PDB entry 1JVZ | X-ray diffraction, 2.60 A resolution | chains A and B

== Chain A ==
Protein: cephalosporin acylase alpha chain
From: Brevundimonas diminuta
UniProt: Q9L5D6 (G7AC_BREDI); residues 1-158 here correspond to UniProt positions 30-187 (UniProt number = residue number + 29)
Sequence (158 residues; numbered 1 to 158; the number before each row is that of its first residue):
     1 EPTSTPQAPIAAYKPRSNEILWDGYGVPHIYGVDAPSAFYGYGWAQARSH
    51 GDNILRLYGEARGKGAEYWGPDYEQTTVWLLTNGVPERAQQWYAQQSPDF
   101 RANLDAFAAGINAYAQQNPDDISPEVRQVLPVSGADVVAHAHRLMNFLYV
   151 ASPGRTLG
Not modelled in the structure: 1-6
Modified positions: Mse145 (selenomethionine; parent Met)
Differences from the reference sequence: modified residue (145)
Small-molecule neighbours: glutaryl 7-amino cephalosporanic acid (CEN; 7beta-(4carboxybutanamido) cephalosporanic acid): Leu148, Tyr149, Val150, Ser152, Arg155
Reported in the primary citation:
  - binding site for glutaryl 7-amino cephalosporanic acid: Tyr149, Ser152, Arg155
  - specificity-determining residues: Tyr149 (proposed by the authors, not directly observed)

== Chain B ==
Protein: cephalosporin acylase beta chain
From: Brevundimonas diminuta
UniProt: Q9L5D6 (G7AC_BREDI); residues 170-689 here correspond to UniProt positions 199-718 (UniProt number = residue number + 29)
Sequence (520 residues; row label = number of the first residue in the row):
   170 SNSWAVAPGKTANGNALLLQNPHLSWTTDYFTYYEAHLVTPDFEIYGATQ
   220 IGLPVIRFAFNQRMGITNTVNGMVGATNYRLTLQDGGYLYDGQVRPFERR
   270 QASYRLRQADGSTVDKPLEIRSSVHGPVFERADGTAVAVRVAGLDRPGML
   320 EQYFDMITAHSFDDYEAAMARMQVPTFNIVYADREGTINYSFNGVAPKRA
   370 EGDIAFWQGNVPGDSSRYLWTETHPLDDLPRVTNPPGGFVQNSNDPPWTP
   420 TWPVTYCPANHPSYLAPQTPHSLRAQQSVRLMSENDDLTLERFMALQFSH
   470 RAVMADRTLPDLIPAALIDPDPEVQAAARLLAAWDRDFTSDSRAALLFEE
   520 WARLFAGQNFAGQAAFATPWSLDKPVSTPYGVRDPKAAVDQLRTAIANTK
   570 RKYGAIDRPFGDASRMILNDVNVPGAAGYGNLGSFRVFTWSDPDENGIRT
   620 PVHGETWVAMIEFSTPVRAYGLMSYGNSRQPGTTHYSDQIERVSRADFRE
   670 LLLRREQVEAAVQERTPFNF
Modified positions: Mse233, Mse242, Mse318, Mse325, Mse338, Mse341, Mse451, Mse463, Mse473, Mse585, Mse629, Mse642 (selenomethionine; parent Met)
Differences from the reference sequence: modified residue (233, 242, 318, 325, 338, 341, 451, 463, 473, 585, 629, 642)
Small-molecule neighbours: glutaryl 7-amino cephalosporanic acid (CEN; 7beta-(4carboxybutanamido) cephalosporanic acid): Ser170, His192, Leu193, Phe200, Tyr202, Gln219, Arg226, Phe227, Asn237, Thr238, Val239, Phe346, Asn413
UniProt features mapped onto this chain:
  - active site: Ser170 (Nucleophile), His192, Glu624
Reported in the primary citation:
  - binding site for glutaryl 7-amino cephalosporanic acid: Leu193, Tyr202, Arg226, Val239, Phe346
  - catalytic residues: Ser170, Val239, Asn413
  - contacts within the chain: Ser170-His192 (backbone contact), Ser170-Asn413 (hydrogen bond)
  - specificity-determining residues: Tyr202, Arg226 (proposed by the authors, not directly observed)

== Interface between chain A and chain B ==
Contacting residue pairs (179; chain A residue first):
  Gln7(A) - Arg353(B)  hydrogen bond (backbone-side chain)
  Ala8(A) - Arg353(B)
  Pro9(A) - Arg353(B)
  Ile10(A) - Gln231(B)
  Ile10(A) - Thr634(B)
  Ile10(A) - Pro635(B)  hydrophobic
  Tyr13(A) - Thr209(B)
  Tyr13(A) - Arg674(B)  hydrogen bond
  Lys14(A) - Pro210(B)  hydrogen bond (side chain-backbone)
  Pro15(A) - Val208(B)
  Pro15(A) - Thr209(B)
  Pro15(A) - Pro210(B)
  Asn18(A) - Pro686(B)
  Asn18(A) - Phe687(B)  hydrogen bond (backbone-backbone)
  Glu19(A) - Arg674(B)  salt bridge
  Glu19(A) - Arg684(B)  salt bridge
  Glu19(A) - Thr685(B)
  Glu19(A) - Phe687(B)
  Ile20(A) - Glu683(B)
  Ile20(A) - Arg684(B)
  Ile20(A) - Thr685(B)  hydrogen bond (backbone-backbone)
  Ile20(A) - Phe687(B)  hydrophobic
  Leu21(A) - Arg674(B)
  Leu21(A) - Val681(B)  hydrophobic
  Leu21(A) - Glu683(B)
  Leu21(A) - Arg684(B)
  Trp22(A) - Tyr203(B)
  Trp22(A) - Val681(B)
  Trp22(A) - Gln682(B)  hydrogen bond (backbone-backbone)
  Trp22(A) - Glu683(B)  hydrogen bond (backbone-backbone)
  Trp22(A) - Thr685(B)  hydrogen bond
  Asp23(A) - Ala680(B)
  Gly24(A) - His654(B)
  Gly24(A) - Ala680(B)
  Gly24(A) - Gln682(B)
  Tyr25(A) - Asn646(B)
  Tyr25(A) - His654(B)  hydrogen bond (backbone-side chain)
  Tyr25(A) - Asp657(B)
  Tyr25(A) - Gln658(B)
  Tyr25(A) - Arg661(B)  hydrogen bond
  Tyr25(A) - Arg668(B)
  Gly26(A) - Asn646(B)  hydrogen bond (backbone-side chain)
  Gly26(A) - His654(B)
  Val27(A) - Glu204(B)
  Val27(A) - Tyr215(B)
  Val27(A) - Asn646(B)
  Pro28(A) - Tyr203(B)
  Pro28(A) - Glu204(B)
  Pro28(A) - Ala205(B)
  Pro28(A) - His206(B)  hydrogen bond (backbone-backbone)
  Pro28(A) - Asn646(B)
  His29(A) - His206(B)
  His29(A) - Tyr215(B)
  His29(A) - Leu671(B)
  His29(A) - Val677(B)
  Ile30(A) - His206(B)  hydrogen bond (backbone-backbone)
  Ile30(A) - Leu207(B)
  Ile30(A) - Val208(B)  hydrogen bond (backbone-backbone)
  Tyr31(A) - Val208(B)
  Tyr31(A) - Arg674(B)
  Tyr31(A) - Val677(B)
  Tyr31(A) - Phe687(B)
  Gly32(A) - Val208(B)  hydrogen bond (backbone-backbone)
  Gly32(A) - Thr209(B)
  Gly32(A) - Pro210(B)
  Val33(A) - Pro210(B)
  Asp34(A) - Thr209(B)
  Pro36(A) - Phe689(B)  hydrophobic
  Ser37(A) - Phe687(B)
  Ala38(A) - Leu207(B)
  Ala38(A) - Thr209(B)
  Phe39(A) - Pro223(B)
  Phe39(A) - Phe323(B)  hydrophobic
  Tyr40(A) - Phe687(B)  hydrophobic
  Tyr40(A) - Asn688(B)
  Tyr40(A) - Phe689(B)  hydrophobic
  Tyr42(A) - Ala205(B)  hydrophobic
  Tyr42(A) - Leu207(B)  hydrophobic
  Tyr42(A) - Thr218(B)
  Tyr42(A) - Leu222(B)
  Tyr42(A) - Pro223(B)
  Tyr42(A) - Ile225(B)
  Trp44(A) - Thr685(B)
  Ala45(A) - Tyr203(B)  hydrogen bond (backbone-side chain)
  Gln46(A) - Tyr203(B)
  Gln46(A) - Ile220(B)
  Gln46(A) - Gly221(B)  hydrogen bond (side chain-backbone)
  Gln46(A) - Leu222(B)  hydrogen bond (side chain-backbone)
  Arg48(A) - Gln649(B)
  Arg48(A) - Glu683(B)  salt bridge
  Ser49(A) - Tyr203(B)  hydrogen bond
  Ser49(A) - Asn646(B)
  Ser49(A) - Ser647(B)  hydrogen bond (backbone-side chain)
  Ser49(A) - Arg648(B)  hydrogen bond (backbone-backbone)
  Ser49(A) - Gln649(B)
  His50(A) - Thr201(B)
  His50(A) - Tyr203(B)
  His50(A) - Ile220(B)
  His50(A) - Asn646(B)  hydrogen bond (side chain-backbone)
  His50(A) - Ser647(B)
  His50(A) - Arg648(B)
  His50(A) - Gln649(B)
  Gly51(A) - Gln649(B)
  Asp52(A) - Gln649(B)  hydrogen bond (backbone-side chain)
  Asp52(A) - Pro650(B)
  Asn53(A) - Ile220(B)
  Ile54(A) - Gly221(B)
  Leu57(A) - Asp198(B)
  Leu57(A) - Tyr199(B)  hydrophobic
  Tyr58(A) - Gly221(B)  hydrogen bond (side chain-backbone)
  Ala66(A) - Arg274(B)
  Ala66(A) - Leu275(B)
  Ala66(A) - Arg276(B)  hydrogen bond (backbone-backbone)
  Glu67(A) - Arg274(B)  salt bridge
  Glu67(A) - Arg276(B)
  Tyr68(A) - Arg276(B)  hydrogen bond (backbone-side chain)
  Gly70(A) - Leu275(B)
  Gly70(A) - Arg276(B)
  Pro71(A) - Leu275(B)
  Pro71(A) - Arg276(B)
  Glu74(A) - Tyr273(B)  hydrogen bond
  Glu74(A) - Leu275(B)
  Glu74(A) - Lys285(B)  salt bridge
  Val78(A) - Tyr273(B)
  Trp79(A) - Phe298(B)  hydrophobic
  Leu81(A) - Tyr273(B)  hydrophobic
  Leu81(A) - Leu287(B)  hydrophobic
  Leu81(A) - Ile289(B)
  Thr82(A) - Ile289(B)
  Thr82(A) - Pro296(B)
  Thr82(A) - Phe298(B)
  Asn83(A) - Pro296(B)
  Asn83(A) - Phe298(B)
  Asn83(A) - Val308(B)
  Arg88(A) - Leu313(B)
  Trp92(A) - Gly312(B)
  Trp92(A) - Leu313(B)  hydrogen bond (side chain-backbone)
  Trp92(A) - Arg315(B)
  Trp92(A) - Pro316(B)  hydrophobic
  Gln95(A) - Pro316(B)
  Gln96(A) - Pro316(B)  hydrogen bond (side chain-backbone)
  Ser97(A) - Glu320(B)
  Phe100(A) - Leu319(B)  hydrophobic
  Phe100(A) - Glu320(B)
  Phe100(A) - Phe323(B)  hydrophobic
  Leu104(A) - Pro223(B)  hydrophobic
  Leu104(A) - Leu319(B)  hydrophobic
  Ala106(A) - Phe689(B)  hydrophobic
  Phe107(A) - Gly221(B)
  Phe107(A) - Leu222(B)
  Phe107(A) - Pro223(B)  hydrophobic
  Ala109(A) - Phe689(B)  hydrophobic
  Asp121(A) - Gln649(B)  hydrogen bond (backbone-side chain)
  Glu125(A) - Arg276(B)  salt bridge
  Val137(A) - Pro223(B)
  His140(A) - Ile220(B)
  Ala141(A) - Mse318(B)  hydrophobic
  Mse145(A) - Mse318(B)  hydrophobic
  Mse145(A) - Pro344(B)  hydrophobic
  Mse145(A) - Phe346(B)
  Asn146(A) - Pro344(B)
  Phe147(A) - Val310(B)  hydrophobic
  Phe147(A) - Leu313(B)  hydrophobic
  Leu148(A) - Tyr199(B)  hydrophobic
  Tyr149(A) - Leu193(B)
  Tyr149(A) - Phe200(B)
  Tyr149(A) - Gln219(B)  hydrogen bond
  Tyr149(A) - Phe346(B)  hydrophobic
  Val150(A) - Gly244(B)
  Ala151(A) - Ala245(B)  hydrophobic
  Ala151(A) - Val310(B)  hydrophobic
  Arg155(A) - Asn247(B)
  Arg155(A) - Arg300(B)  hydrogen bond (backbone-side chain)
  Thr156(A) - Asn247(B)  hydrogen bond
  Thr156(A) - Phe298(B)
  Thr156(A) - Arg300(B)  hydrogen bond (backbone-side chain)
  Thr156(A) - Val308(B)
  Leu157(A) - Phe298(B)  hydrophobic
  Leu157(A) - Arg300(B)  hydrogen bond (backbone-side chain)
Other interface residues (no listed pair), chain A (87 interface residues in all): Ala35, Gly41, Ala47, Trp69, Thr77, His142, Arg143, Leu144, Gly158
Other interface residues (no listed pair), chain B (84 interface residues in all): Phe212, Val224, Arg232, Mse242, Thr282, Val306, Ala311, Asp314, Thr345, Arg673, Glu678

== Overview ==
87 residues of chain A face 84 of chain B across their interface, with 35 hydrogen bonds and 6 salt bridges.
Among the polar pairs are Glu19(A)-Arg674(B), Glu19(A)-Arg684(B) and Arg48(A)-Glu683(B). The paper reports
catalytic residues Ser170(B), Val239(B) and Asn413(B); a binding site for glutaryl 7-amino cephalosporanic
acid at Tyr149(A), Ser152(A) and Leu193(B) among others.
Here chain A is cephalosporin acylase alpha chain and chain B is cephalosporin acylase beta chain, both from
Brevundimonas diminuta. Entry 1JVZ (Structure of cephalosporin acylase in complex with
glutaryl-7-aminocephalosporanic acid) was determined by X-ray diffraction together with 1JW0 from the same
study.
